4URY - chains R and S; structure by X-ray diffraction, 2.47 A resolution.

# Chain R
Molecule: Gtpase hras
Source organism: Homo sapiens
UniProtKB: P01112 (RASH_HUMAN); residues 1-166 here = UniProt positions 1-166
Amino-acid sequence (185 residues; row label = number of the first residue in the row; numbers below 1 keep their minus sign (Met-18 is residue -18)):
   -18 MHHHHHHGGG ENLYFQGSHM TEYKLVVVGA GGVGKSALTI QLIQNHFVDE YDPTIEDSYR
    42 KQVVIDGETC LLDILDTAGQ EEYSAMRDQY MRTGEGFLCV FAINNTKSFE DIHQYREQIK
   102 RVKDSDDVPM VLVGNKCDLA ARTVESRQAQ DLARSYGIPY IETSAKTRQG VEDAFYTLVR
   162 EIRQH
Unresolved in the structure: -18 to -1
Construct notes: expression tag (-18 to 0)
Small-molecule neighbours: ligands (RV1; N-[(4-aminophenyl)sulfonyl]cyclopropanecarboxamide): Lys5, Leu6, Val7, Asp54, Ile55, Leu56, Gln70, Tyr71, Thr74, Gly75
Curated features (UniProtKB/Swiss-Prot):
  - region: His166 (Hypervariable region)
  - motif: Tyr32 to Tyr40 (Effector region)
  - binding site (GTP): Gly13 to Ala18, Val29 to Thr35, Ala59, Gly60, Asn116 to Asp119, Ser145 to Lys147
  - modified residue: Met1 (N-acetylmethionine), Thr2 (N-acetylthreonine), Cys118 (S-nitrosocysteine)
  - glycosylation: Thr35 (Microbial infection: O-linked (Glc) threonine)
  - natural variant: Gly12 (G12A: In CSTLO; G12C: In CSTLO; G12D: In CSTLO; G12E: In CSTLO; G12S: In CSTLO and CMEMS; G12V: In CSTLO, bladder carcinoma and CMEMS), Gly13 (G13C: In CSTLO; G13D: In CSTLO; G13R: In SFM), Gln22 (Q22K: In CMEMS), Glu37 (E37EE: In CSTLO), Thr58 (T58I: In CSTLO), Gln61 (Q61K: In NMTC2; Q61L: In melanoma), Glu63 (E63K: In CMEMS), Ser89 (S89C: Found in a patient with severe fetal hydrops and pleural effusion; uncertain significance), Lys117 (K117R: In CSTLO), Ala146 (A146T: In CSTLO; A146V: In CSTLO)
  - mutagenesis: Ser17 (S17N: Dominant negative. Prevents PLCE1 EGF-induced recruitment to plasma membrane. No effect on subcellular location of isoform 2), Asn26 (N26G: Loss of interaction with PLCE1; when associated with V-12), Val29 (V29A: No effect on interaction with PLCE1; when associated with V-12), Tyr32 (Y32F: Loss of interaction and recruitment to plasma membrane of PLCE1; when associated with V-12), Pro34 (P34G: No effect on interaction with PLCE1; when associated with V-12), Thr35 (T35S: Loss of interaction with PLCE1; when associated with V-12), Glu37 (E37G: No effect on interaction with PLCE1; when associated with V-12), Asp38 (D38N: No effect on interaction with PLCE1; when associated with V-12), Ser39 (S39C: No effect on interaction with PLCE1; when associated with V-12), Ala59 (A59T: Loss of GTPase activity and creation of an autophosphorylation site), Gln61 (Q61I: Moderately increased transformation of cultured cell lines; Q61R: Promotes interaction with SHOC2 and PP1C; Q61V: Strongly increased transformation of cultured cell lines), Ala83 (A83T: GTP-binding activity reduced by factor of 30), 4 further mutagenesis entries in UniProt
Reported in the primary citation:
  - binding site for ligands: Leu6, Asp54, Leu56, Thr74
  - conformationally variable residues (side-chain flip): Tyr71, Thr74

# Chain S
Molecule: Son of sevenless homolog 1
Source organism: Homo sapiens
UniProtKB: Q07889 (SOS1_HUMAN); residues 564-1049 here = UniProt positions 564-1049
Amino-acid sequence (487 residues; row label = number of the first residue in the row):
   563 MEEQMRLPSA DVYRFAEPDS EENIIFEENM QPKAGIPIIK AGTVIKLIER LTYHMYADPN
   623 FVRTFLTTYR SFCKPQELLS LIIERFEIPE PEPTEADRIA IENGDQPLSA ELKRFRKEYI
   683 QPVQLRVLNV CRHWVEHHFY DFERDAYLLQ RMEEFIGTVR GKAMKKWVES ITKIIQRKKI
   743 ARDNGPGHNI TFQSSPPTVE WHISRPGHIE TFDLLTLHPI EIARQLTLLE SDLYRAVQPS
   803 ELVGSVWTKE DKEINSPNLL KMIRHTTNLT LWFEKCIVET ENLEERVAVV SRIIEILQVF
   863 QELNNFNGVL EVVSAMNSSP VYRLDHTFEQ IPSRQKKILE EAHELSEDHY KKYLAKLRSI
   923 NPPCVPFFGI YLTNILKTEE GNPEVLKRHG KELINFSKRR KVAEITGEIQ QYQNQPYCLR
   983 VESDIKRFFE NLNPMGNSME KEFTDYLFNK SLEIEPRNPK PLPRFPKKYS YPLKSPGVRP
  1043 SNPRPGT
Unresolved in the structure: 563-565, 652-672, 744-753, 1046-1049
Construct notes: expression tag (563)
Small-molecule neighbours:
  - ligands (RV1; N-[(4-aminophenyl)sulfonyl]cyclopropanecarboxamide), molecule 1: Pro759, Ile782, Arg786, Val861, Glu864, Leu865, Leu981, Val1040, Arg1041, Pro1042
  - ligands (RV1), molecule 2: Ser908, Glu909, Asp910, His911, Tyr912
Reported in the primary citation:
  - binding site for ligands: His911, Tyr912

# Interface between chain R and chain S
Contacting residue pairs - 68 pairs, chain R then chain S:
  Gly13(R) - Thr810(S)
  Ser17(R) - Glu942(S)  hydrogen bond
  Ile21(R) - Lys939(S)
  Ile21(R) - Gly943(S)
  Gln25(R) - Gly943(S)
  Asp30(R) - Gly943(S)
  Asp30(R) - Asn944(S)
  Asp30(R) - Pro945(S)
  Glu31(R) - Asn944(S)
  Glu31(R) - Lys963(S)
  Tyr32(R) - Lys939(S)
  Tyr32(R) - Gly943(S)
  Tyr32(R) - Asn944(S)  hydrogen bond (backbone-side chain)
  Tyr32(R) - Lys963(S)
  Pro34(R) - Asn936(S)
  Pro34(R) - Lys939(S)
  Pro34(R) - Thr940(S)
  Tyr40(R) - His911(S)
  Asp54(R) - His911(S)  salt bridge
  Ile55(R) - His911(S)
  Leu56(R) - His911(S)
  Asp57(R) - Thr935(S)
  Asp57(R) - Lys939(S)  hydrogen bond (backbone-side chain)
  Thr58(R) - Thr935(S)
  Ala59(R) - Thr935(S)  hydrogen bond (backbone-side chain)
  Ala59(R) - Leu938(S)
  Gly60(R) - Trp809(S)  hydrogen bond (backbone-side chain)
  Gly60(R) - Leu934(S)
  Gly60(R) - Leu938(S)
  Gln61(R) - Phe929(S)
  Gln61(R) - Gly931(S)  hydrogen bond (side chain-backbone)
  Gln61(R) - Thr935(S)  hydrogen bond
  Glu63(R) - Lys814(S)  salt bridge
  Glu63(R) - Leu822(S)
  Glu63(R) - Ile825(S)
  Glu63(R) - Arg826(S)  salt bridge
  Glu63(R) - Thr829(S)  hydrogen bond (backbone-side chain)
  Tyr64(R) - Met824(S)
  Tyr64(R) - Ile825(S)
  Tyr64(R) - Thr828(S)
  Tyr64(R) - Thr829(S)
  Tyr64(R) - Phe929(S)
  Tyr64(R) - Phe930(S)
  Tyr64(R) - Gly931(S)  hydrogen bond (side chain-backbone)
  Ser65(R) - Thr829(S)
  Ser65(R) - Glu1002(S)
  Ala66(R) - Thr832(S)
  Ala66(R) - Ser876(S)
  Met67(R) - Ser876(S)
  Met67(R) - Tyr912(S)
  Met67(R) - Phe929(S)  hydrophobic
  Arg68(R) - Glu1002(S)  salt bridge
  Asp69(R) - Asn879(S)
  Asp69(R) - Ser880(S)
  Asp69(R) - Ser881(S)  hydrogen bond (side chain-backbone)
  Gln70(R) - Ser876(S)  hydrogen bond
  Gln70(R) - Asn879(S)
  Gln70(R) - Tyr912(S)  hydrogen bond
  Tyr71(R) - Tyr912(S)  hydrogen bond
  Arg73(R) - Asn879(S)  hydrogen bond (side chain-backbone)
  Arg73(R) - Ser880(S)
  Arg73(R) - Tyr884(S)
  Gln95(R) - Lys1003(S)  hydrogen bond
  Arg102(R) - Ser881(S)
  Arg102(R) - Asp1007(S)  salt bridge
  Arg102(R) - Phe1010(S)
  Val103(R) - Ser881(S)
  Asp105(R) - Arg1019(S)  salt bridge
Interface residues without a listed pair, chain R (33 interface residues in all): Gly15, Thr35
Interface residues without a listed pair, chain S (43 interface residues in all): Leu833, Glu836, Val875, Ser908, Asp910, Ile932, Thr1006
Interface features reported in the paper:
  - specific contacts: Tyr71(R)-Tyr912(S) (hydrogen bond)

# Summary
33 residues of chain R and 43 residues of chain S are in contact, with 15 hydrogen bonds and 6 salt bridges.
Polar contacts include Asp54(R)-His911(S), Glu63(R)-Lys814(S) and Glu63(R)-Arg826(S). The paper describes a
hydrogen bond between Tyr71(R) and Tyr912(S). From the paper: a binding site for ligands at Leu6(R), Asp54(R)
and His911(S) among others; conformational variability at Tyr71(R) and Thr74(R).
Chain R is Gtpase hras and chain S is Son of sevenless homolog 1, both from Homo sapiens; the structure, The
crystal structure of H-Ras and SOS in complex with ligands, was determined by X-ray diffraction, deposited
together with 4URU, 4URV, 4URW, 4URX, 4URZ, 4US0 and 4US2.
